Entry 9CX9 (electron microscopy, 3.34 A resolution); this record covers chains H and A of the 5 polymer chains in the assembly.

# Chain H
Protein: Antibody fragment Fab30, heavy chain
From: Mus musculus
Notes: antibody fragment or engineered binder
Amino-acid sequence (237 residues; numbered 1 to 237; the number before each row is that of its first residue):
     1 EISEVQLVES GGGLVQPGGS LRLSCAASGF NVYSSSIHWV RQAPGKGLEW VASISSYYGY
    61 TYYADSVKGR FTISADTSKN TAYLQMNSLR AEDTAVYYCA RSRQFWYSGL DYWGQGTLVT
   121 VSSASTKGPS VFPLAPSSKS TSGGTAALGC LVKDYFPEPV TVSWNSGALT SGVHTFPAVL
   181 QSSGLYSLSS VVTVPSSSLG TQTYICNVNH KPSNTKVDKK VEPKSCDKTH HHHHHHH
Not modelled in the structure: 1-4, 121-237
Cystine bridges: Cys25-Cys99

# Chain A
Protein: Beta-arrestin-1
From: Rattus norvegicus
UniProtKB: P29066 (ARRB1_RAT); residue numbers follow UniProt; this construct covers 2-393
Amino-acid sequence (392 residues; row label = number of the first residue in the row):
     2 GDKGTRVFKK ASPNGKLTVY LGKRDFVDHI DLVDPVDGVV LVDPEYLKER RVYVTLTVAF
    62 RYGREDLDVL GLTFRKDLFV ANVQSFPPAP CDKKPLTRLQ ERLIKKLGEH AYPFTFEIPP
   122 NLPSSVTLQP GPEDTGKALG VDYEVKAFVA ENLEEKIHKR NSVRLVIRKV QYAPERPGPQ
   182 PTAETTRQFL MSDKPLHLEA SLDKEIYYHG EPISVNVHVT NNTNKTVKKI KISVRQYADI
   242 VLFNTAQYKV PVAMEEADDT VAPSSTFSKV YTLTPFLANN REKRGLALDG KLKHEDTNLA
   302 SSTLLREGAN REILGIIVSY KVKVKLVVSR GGLLGDLASS DVAVELPFTL MHPKPKEEPP
   362 HREVPESETP VDTNLIELDT NDDDIVFEDF AR
Not modelled in the structure: 2-5, 64-74, 188-194, 331-342, 357-393
Differences from the reference sequence: engineered mutation Val59 (Cys in P29066), Cys92 (Glu in P29066), Ser125 (Cys in P29066), Leu140 (Cys in P29066), Val150 (Cys in P29066), Val242 (Cys in P29066), Val251 (Cys in P29066), Ser269 (Cys in P29066)
From the paper describing this entry:
  - mutagenesis - F75A/P121E/N122A/P124G, F75A/P121E/P124G/I314A, P88G/P91G, P88G/P91G/P121E/P124G: abolished catalytic activity with Proto-oncogene tyrosine-protein kinase Src
  - conformationally variable residues (loop rearrangement): Pro45 to Arg51, Phe87 to Lys94
  - mutagenesis - F80A, P121E/P124G: decreased catalytic activity with Proto-oncogene tyrosine-protein kinase Src

# Chain H / chain A interface
Pairs across the interface (22; chain H residue first):
  Asn31(H) - Gly211(A)  hydrogen bond (side chain-backbone)
  Asn31(H) - Thr275(A)
  Tyr33(H) - Thr275(A)
  Tyr33(H) - Phe277(A)  hydrophobic
  Ser34(H) - Gly211(A)
  Tyr57(H) - His210(A)
  Tyr57(H) - Pro276(A)
  Tyr57(H) - Phe277(A)  hydrophobic
  Tyr57(H) - Leu278(A)
  Tyr57(H) - Ala279(A)  hydrogen bond (backbone-backbone)
  Tyr57(H) - Asn299(A)
  Tyr57(H) - Leu300(A)  hydrogen bond (side chain-backbone)
  Tyr58(H) - Ala279(A)
  Tyr58(H) - Arg282(A)  hydrogen bond (backbone-side chain)
  Tyr58(H) - Asp297(A)
  Tyr60(H) - Arg282(A)
  Tyr60(H) - Asp297(A)
  Phe105(H) - His210(A)
  Phe105(H) - Asn299(A)
  Phe105(H) - His353(A)
  Trp106(H) - Asn299(A)
  Trp106(H) - His353(A)
Also at the interface, not in a pair above, chain H (10 interface residues in all): Ser56, Gly59
Also at the interface, not in a pair above, chain A (13 interface residues in all): Thr298

# Overview
10 residues of chain H and 13 residues of chain A are in contact, with 4 hydrogen bonds. Among the polar pairs
are Asn31(H)-Gly211(A), Tyr57(H)-Leu300(A) and Tyr58(H)-Arg282(A). From the paper: F75A/P121E/N122A/P124G,
F75A/P121E/P124G/I314A and P88G/P91G of chain A, among others, abolish catalytic activity with Proto-oncogene
tyrosine-protein kinase Src; conformational variability at Pro45(A) and Phe87(A); 6 substitutions were tested
in all.
Here chain H is Antibody fragment Fab30, heavy chain (Mus musculus) and chain A is Beta-arrestin-1 (Rattus
norvegicus). Entry 9CX9 (Structure of SH3 domain of Src in complex with beta-arrestin 1) was determined by
electron microscopy, deposited together with 9BT8 and 9CX3.
